9OJU - chains A and H of the 7 polymer chains in the assembly; structure by electron microscopy, 2.97 A resolution.

[Chain A]
Protein: Vesicle-fusing ATPase
From: Cricetulus griseus
Notes: EC 3.6.4.6
Reference sequence: P18708 (NSF_CRIGR); residue numbers follow UniProt; this construct covers 1-744
Chain sequence (747 residues; numbered -2 to 744; the number before each row is that of its first residue; numbers below 1 keep their minus sign (Gly-2 is residue -2)):
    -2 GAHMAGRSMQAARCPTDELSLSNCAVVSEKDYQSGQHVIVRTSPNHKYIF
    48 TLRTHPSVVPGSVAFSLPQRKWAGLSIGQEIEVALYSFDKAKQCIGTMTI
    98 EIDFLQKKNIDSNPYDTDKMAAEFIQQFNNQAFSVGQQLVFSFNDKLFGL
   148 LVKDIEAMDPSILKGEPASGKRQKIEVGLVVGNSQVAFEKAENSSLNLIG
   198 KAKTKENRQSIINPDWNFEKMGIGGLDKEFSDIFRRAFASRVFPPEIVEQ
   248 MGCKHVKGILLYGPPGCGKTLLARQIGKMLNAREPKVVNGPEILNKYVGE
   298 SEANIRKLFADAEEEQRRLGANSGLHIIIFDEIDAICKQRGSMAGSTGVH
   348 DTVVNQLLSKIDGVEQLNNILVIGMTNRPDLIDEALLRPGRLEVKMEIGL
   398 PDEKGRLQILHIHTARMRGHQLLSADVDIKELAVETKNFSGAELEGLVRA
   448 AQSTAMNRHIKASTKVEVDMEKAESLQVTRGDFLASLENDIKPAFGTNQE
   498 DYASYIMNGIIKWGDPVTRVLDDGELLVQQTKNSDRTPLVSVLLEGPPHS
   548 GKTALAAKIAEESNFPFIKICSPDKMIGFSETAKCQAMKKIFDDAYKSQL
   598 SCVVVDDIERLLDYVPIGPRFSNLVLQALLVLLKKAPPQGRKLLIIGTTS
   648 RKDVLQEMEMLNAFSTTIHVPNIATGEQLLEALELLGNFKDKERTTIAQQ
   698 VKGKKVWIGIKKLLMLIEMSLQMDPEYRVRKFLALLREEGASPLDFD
Disordered / not traced: -2 to 214, 741-744
Construct notes: expression tag (-2 to 0)
Small-molecule neighbours:
  - ADP (adenosine-5'-diphosphate): Gly219, Ile220, Gly221, Pro261, Pro262, Gly263, Cys264, Gly265, Lys266, Thr267, Leu268, Ile406, His410, Gly438, Ala439, Glu442
  - ATP (adenosine-5'-triphosphate), molecule 1: Lys251, Asp359, Arg385, Arg388
  - ATP, molecule 2: Ile503, Met504, Asn505, Gly506, Ile507, Ile508, Trp510, Val514, His546, Ser547, Gly548, Lys549, Thr550, Ala551, Leu552, Ile707, Lys708
Swiss-Prot annotation at these positions:
  - binding site (ATP): Asn505 to Trp510, Pro545 to Leu552
  - binding site (Mg(2+)): Thr550
  - modified residue: Lys105 (N6-acetyllysine), Ser207 (Phosphoserine), Tyr259 (Phosphotyrosine), Ser569 (Phosphoserine)
From the paper describing this entry:
  - binding site for ATP: Asp328, Glu329, Asn374, Arg385, Arg388
  - post-translational modification sites: Ser207 (citing earlier work)

[Chain H]
Protein: Synaptosomal-associated protein 25
From: Rattus norvegicus
Reference sequence: P60881 (SNP25_RAT); numbering as in UniProt (aligned over 1-83)
Chain sequence (84 residues; row label = number of the first residue in the row; numbering starts at 0):
     0 SMAEDADMRNELEEMQRRADQLADESLESTRRMLQLVEESKDAGIRTLVM
    50 LDEQGEQLERIEEGMDQINKDMKEAEKNLTDLGK
Disordered / not traced: 0, 17-83
Construct notes: expression tag (0)

[How chain A and chain H interact]
Residue-residue contacts - 7 pairs, chain A then chain H:
  Asn292(A) with Glu3(H)
  Lys293(A) with Glu3(H); Asp4(H), hydrogen bond (backbone-backbone)
  Tyr294(A) with Asp4(H)
  Val295(A) with Glu3(H); Asp4(H)
  Val346(A) with Met1(H)
Other interface residues (no listed pair), chain H (4 interface residues in all): Met7

[In short]
5 residues of chain A and 4 residues of chain H are in contact; the contacts include 1 hydrogen bond. The
hydrogen-bonded pair Lys293(A)-Asp4(H) is a backbone contact. Ligands of chain A: ATP and ADP. From the paper:
a binding site for ATP at Asp328(A), Glu329(A) and Asn374(A) among others; a modification site at Ser207(A).
Chain A is Vesicle-fusing ATPase (Cricetulus griseus) and chain H is Synaptosomal-associated protein 25
(Rattus norvegicus); the structure, 21bin20S complex (NSF-alphaSNAP-2:1 syntaxin-1a:SNAP-25), non-hydrolyzing,
class 4, was determined by electron microscopy together with 9OJR, 9OJZ, 9OK3, 9OK5, 9OKC, 9OLJ and 17 further
entries from the same study.
